Entry 3HRD (X-ray diffraction, 2.20 A resolution); this record covers chains A and D of the 8 polymer chains in the assembly.

[Chain A]
Name: Nicotinate dehydrogenase large molybdopterin subunit
Source organism: Eubacterium barkeri
UniProtKB: Q0QLF2 (Q0QLF2_EUBBA); residue numbers follow UniProt; this construct covers 1-425
Chain sequence (425 residues; row label = number of the first residue in the row):
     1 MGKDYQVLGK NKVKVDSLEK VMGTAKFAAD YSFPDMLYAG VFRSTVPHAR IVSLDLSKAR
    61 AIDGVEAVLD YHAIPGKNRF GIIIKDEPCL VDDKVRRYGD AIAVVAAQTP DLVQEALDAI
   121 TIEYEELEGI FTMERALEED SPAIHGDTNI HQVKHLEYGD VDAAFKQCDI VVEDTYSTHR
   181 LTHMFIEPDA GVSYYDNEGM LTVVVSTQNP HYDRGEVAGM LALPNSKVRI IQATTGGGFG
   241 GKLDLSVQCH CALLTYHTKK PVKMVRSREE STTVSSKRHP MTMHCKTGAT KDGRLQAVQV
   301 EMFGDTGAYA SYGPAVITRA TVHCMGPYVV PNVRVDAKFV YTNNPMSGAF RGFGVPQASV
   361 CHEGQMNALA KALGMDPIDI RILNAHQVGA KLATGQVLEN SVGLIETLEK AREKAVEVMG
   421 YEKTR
Disordered / not traced: 1, 422-425
Ion coordination: Mg2+: Thr-306, Tyr-309, Ala-310, Ser-347
Small-molecule neighbours:
  - pterin cytosine dinucleotide (MCN): Gly-237, Gly-238, Phe-239, Gly-240, Arg-351
  - nicotinic acid (NIO): Ile-83, Tyr-312, Ala-315, Arg-319, Phe-353
  - selenium atom (SE): Phe-239, Gly-240, Ala-349, Phe-350, Arg-351, Gly-352
UniProt features mapped onto this chain:
  - binding site (Se-Mo-molybdopterin cytosine dinucleotide): Gln-208, Gly-238 to Gly-240
Reported in the primary citation:
  - binding site for dioxothiomolybdenum(VI) ion: Gln-208
  - binding site for nicotinic acid: Tyr-312, Arg-319, Phe-353 (proposed by the authors, not directly observed)
  - catalytic residues: Arg-319 (by similarity / conservation)

[Chain D]
Name: Nicotinate dehydrogenase small FeS subunit
Source organism: Eubacterium barkeri
UniProtKB: Q0QLF3 (Q0QLF3_EUBBA); residue numbers follow UniProt; this construct covers 1-157
Chain sequence (160 residues; numbered 1 to 160; the number before each row is that of its first residue):
     1 MNKITINLNL NGEARSIVTE PNKRLLDLLR EDFGLTSVKE GCSEGECGAC TVIFNGDPVT
    61 TCCMLAGQAD ESTIITLEGV AEDGKPSLLQ QCFLEAGAVQ CGYCTPGMIL TAKALLDKNP
   121 DPTDEEITVA MSGNLCRCTG YIKIHAAVRY AVERCANAAA
Differences from the reference sequence: expression tag (158-160)
Ion coordination: 2Fe-2S cluster Fe site 1: Cys-42, Cys-47, Cys-50, Cys-62; 2Fe-2S cluster Fe site 2: Cys-101, Cys-104, Cys-136, Cys-138
Small-molecule neighbours:
  - FAD (flavin-adenine dinucleotide): Glu-44, Gly-45, Glu-46, Cys-63
  - 2Fe-2S cluster (FES), molecule 1: Lys-39, Glu-40, Gly-41, Cys-42, Ser-43, Gly-45, Glu-46, Cys-47, Gly-48, Ala-49, Cys-50, Thr-60, Cys-62
  - 2Fe-2S cluster (FES), molecule 2: Gln-100, Cys-101, Gly-102, Tyr-103, Cys-104, Cys-136, Arg-137, Cys-138, Thr-139
  - pterin cytosine dinucleotide (MCN): Gln-100, Cys-101, Cys-138
UniProt features mapped onto this chain:
  - binding site ([2Fe-2S] cluster): Cys-42, Cys-47, Cys-50, Cys-62, Cys-101, Cys-104, Cys-136, Cys-138

[Chain A / chain D interface]
Residue-residue contacts (55):
  Val-13(A) with Leu-94(D); Glu-95(D)
  Lys-14(A) with Val-99(D), hydrogen bond (side chain-backbone); Gln-100(D), hydrogen bond (side chain-backbone)
  Ser-17(A) with Leu-94(D); Val-99(D)
  Leu-18(A) with Pro-86(D), hydrophobic; Leu-94(D)
  Lys-20(A) with Leu-77(D); Val-99(D); Gln-100(D), hydrogen bond (side chain-backbone); Cys-101(D), hydrogen bond (side chain-backbone); Gly-102(D); Thr-105(D)
  Val-21(A) with Leu-77(D); Gln-90(D), hydrogen bond (backbone-side chain); Phe-93(D), hydrophobic; Leu-94(D), hydrophobic; Val-99(D), hydrophobic; Ile-109(D)
  Met-22(A) with Leu-77(D); Ala-81(D), hydrophobic; Lys-85(D); Pro-86(D); Gln-90(D)
  Gly-23(A) with Ser-37(D); Leu-77(D)
  Ala-25(A) with Lys-39(D)
  Lys-26(A) with Thr-36(D)
  Phe-27(A) with Lys-39(D); Cys-101(D); Gly-102(D); Tyr-103(D), hydrophobic
  Ala-29(A) with Arg-30(D), hydrogen bond (backbone-side chain)
  Asp-30(A) with Arg-30(D), salt bridge; Thr-36(D); Lys-39(D), salt bridge
  Thr-182(A) with Arg-137(D), hydrogen bond (backbone-side chain)
  His-183(A) with Arg-137(D), hydrogen bond (backbone-side chain)
  Met-184(A) with Arg-137(D)
  Ile-186(A) with Gly-41(D); Tyr-103(D); Leu-135(D); Arg-137(D)
  Glu-187(A) with Tyr-103(D)
  Pro-188(A) with Glu-40(D); Gly-41(D); Tyr-103(D)
  Thr-235(A) with Cys-101(D)
  Gly-236(A) with Cys-101(D)
  Gly-237(A) with Cys-101(D)
  Phe-239(A) with Arg-137(D); Cys-138(D), hydrophobic
  Arg-268(A) with Gly-41(D), hydrogen bond (side chain-backbone)
  Phe-350(A) with Arg-137(D)
Also at the interface, not in a pair above, chain A (28 interface residues in all): Tyr-38, Phe-185, Thr-234
Also at the interface, not in a pair above, chain D (31 interface residues in all): Glu-31, Cys-42, Cys-47, Ala-49, Glu-78, Gly-84, Cys-136

[Overview]
28 residues of chain A and 31 residues of chain D are in contact; the contacts include 9 hydrogen bonds and 2
salt bridges. Polar contacts include Asp-30(A)/Arg-30(D), Asp-30(A)/Lys-39(D) and Lys-14(A)/Val-99(D). From
the paper: the catalytic residue Arg-319(A); a binding site for nicotinic acid at Tyr-312(A), Arg-319(A) and
Phe-353(A).
Here chain A is Nicotinate dehydrogenase large molybdopterin subunit and chain D is Nicotinate dehydrogenase
small FeS subunit, both from Eubacterium barkeri. Entry 3HRD (Crystal structure of nicotinate dehydrogenase)
was determined by X-ray diffraction.
